2Z3I - chains A and C of the 4 polymer chains in the assembly; structure by X-ray diffraction, 1.80 A resolution.

== Chain A (and C) ==
Name: Blasticidin-S deaminase
Source organism: Aspergillus terreus
Notes: EC 3.5.4.23; chain C of this document is another copy of the same molecule, construct and numbering; everything in this record applies to it too
UniProt: P0C2P0 (BSD_ASPTE); residue numbers follow UniProt; this construct covers 1-130
Amino-acid sequence (130 residues; each row starts with the number of its first residue):
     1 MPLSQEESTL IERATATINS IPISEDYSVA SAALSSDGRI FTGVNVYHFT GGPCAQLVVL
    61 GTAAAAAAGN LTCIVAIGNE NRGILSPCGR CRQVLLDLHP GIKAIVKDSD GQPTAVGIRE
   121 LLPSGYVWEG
Unresolved in the structure: 1
Sequence notes: engineered mutation Gln-56 (Glu in P0C2P0)
Ion coordination: Zn2+: Cys-54, Cys-88, Cys-91
Small-molecule neighbours: blasticidin s (BLS): Glu-25, Asp-26, Ser-28, Val-29, Asn-45, Tyr-47, Cys-54, Ala-55, Gln-56, Ala-76, Arg-82, Leu-85, Ser-86, Pro-87, Cys-88
Swiss-Prot annotation at these positions:
  - binding site (substrate): Ser-28, Arg-82, Tyr-126, Trp-128
  - binding site (Zn(2+)): Cys-54, Cys-88, Cys-91
  - mutagenesis: Cys-91 (C91A: Loss of activity; C91S: Loss of activity)

== How chain A and chain C interact ==
Pairs across the interface (18):
  Tyr-47(A) / Tyr-47(C)  hydrogen bond
  Tyr-47(A) / Phe-49(C)  hydrophobic
  His-48(A) / Phe-49(C)
  Phe-49(A) / Tyr-47(C)  hydrophobic
  Phe-49(A) / His-48(C)
  Phe-49(A) / Gly-51(C)
  Phe-49(A) / Cys-54(C)  hydrophobic
  Phe-49(A) / Cys-88(C)  hydrophobic
  Thr-50(A) / Gly-51(C)
  Thr-50(A) / Cys-88(C)
  Thr-50(A) / Arg-90(C)  hydrogen bond (backbone-side chain)
  Gly-51(A) / Phe-49(C)
  Gly-51(A) / Thr-50(C)
  Gly-51(A) / Gly-51(C)
  Cys-54(A) / Phe-49(C)  hydrophobic
  Cys-88(A) / Phe-49(C)  hydrophobic
  Cys-88(A) / Thr-50(C)
  Arg-90(A) / Thr-50(C)  hydrogen bond (side chain-backbone)
Other interface residues (no listed pair), chain A (9 interface residues in all): Gly-52
Other interface residues (no listed pair), chain C (9 interface residues in all): Gly-52

== Summary ==
Chain A and chain C each contribute 9 residues to their interface, with 3 hydrogen bonds. Among the polar
pairs are Tyr-47(A)/Tyr-47(C) and Thr-50(A)/Arg-90(C). Chain A binds blasticidin s.
Both chains are Blasticidin-S deaminase (Aspergillus terreus). Entry 2Z3I (Crystal structure of blasticidin S
deaminase (BSD) mutant E56Q complexed with substrate) was determined by X-ray diffraction together with 2Z3G,
2Z3H, 2Z3J, 1WN5 and 1WN6 from the same study.
